5S4X - chains D and E of the 6 polymer chains in the assembly; structure by X-ray diffraction, 2.53 A resolution.

== Chain D ==
Molecule: Tubulin beta-2B chain
Organism: Bos taurus
Reference sequence: Q6B856 (TBB2B_BOVIN); the author numbering skips numbers that UniProt does not, so the offset changes along the chain: 1-42 = UniProt 1-42; 45-360 = UniProt 43-358; 369-455 = UniProt 359-445
Sequence (445 residues; numbered 1 to 455; 10 numbers in that range are skipped by the numbering (no residue carries them; nothing is unmodelled there); the number before each row is that of its first residue):
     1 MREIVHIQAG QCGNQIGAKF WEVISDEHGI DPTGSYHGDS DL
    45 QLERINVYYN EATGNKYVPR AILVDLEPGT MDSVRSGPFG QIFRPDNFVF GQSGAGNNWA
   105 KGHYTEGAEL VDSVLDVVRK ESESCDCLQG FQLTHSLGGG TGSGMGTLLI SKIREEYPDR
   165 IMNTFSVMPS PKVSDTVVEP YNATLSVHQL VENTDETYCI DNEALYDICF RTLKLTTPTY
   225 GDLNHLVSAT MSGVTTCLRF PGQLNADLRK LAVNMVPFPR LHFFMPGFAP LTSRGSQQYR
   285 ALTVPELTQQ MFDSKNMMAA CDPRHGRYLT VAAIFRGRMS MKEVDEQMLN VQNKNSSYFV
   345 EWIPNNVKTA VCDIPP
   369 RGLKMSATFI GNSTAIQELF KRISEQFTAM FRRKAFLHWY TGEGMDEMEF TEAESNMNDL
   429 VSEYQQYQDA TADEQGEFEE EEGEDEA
Unresolved in the structure: 282-283, 442-455
Bound ions: Mg2+: Gln11 (together with GDP)
Small-molecule neighbours:
  - GDP (guanosine-5'-diphosphate): Gly10, Gln11, Cys12, Gln15, Ile16, Ala99, Asn101, Ser140, Gly142, Gly143, Gly144, Thr145, Gly146, Val171, Pro173, Val177, Ser178, Glu183, Asn206, Leu209, Tyr224, Leu227, Asn228
  - 1-(3,4-dimethoxyphenyl)methanamine (JHD): Glu200, Tyr202, Val238, Thr239, Cys241, Leu242, Leu248, Leu255, Ala256, Met259, Phe268, Ala316, Ile318, Ala354, Ile378
Curated features (UniProtKB/Swiss-Prot):
  - motif: Met1 to Ile4 (MREI motif)
  - binding site (GTP): Gln11, Glu71, Ser140, Gly144, Thr145, Gly146, Asn206, Asn228
  - binding site (Mg(2+)): Glu71
  - modified residue: Ser40 (Phosphoserine), Thr57 (Phosphothreonine), Lys60 (N6-acetyllysine), Ser174 (Phosphoserine), Thr287 (Phosphothreonine), Thr292 (Phosphothreonine), Arg320 (Omega-N-methylarginine), Glu448 (5-glutamyl polyglutamate)
  - cross-link (Glycyl lysine isopeptide (Lys-Gly)): Lys60 (interchain with G-Cter in ubiquitin), Lys326 (interchain with G-Cter in ubiquitin)

== Chain E ==
Molecule: Stathmin-4
Organism: Rattus norvegicus
Reference sequence: P63043 (STMN4_RAT); residues 5-145 here correspond to UniProt positions 49-189 (UniProt number = residue number + 44)
Sequence (143 residues; row label = number of the first residue in the row):
     3 MADMEVIELN KCTSGQSFEV ILKPPSFDGV PEFNASLPRR RDPSLEEIQK KLEAAEERRK
    63 YQEAELLKHL AEKREHEREV IQKAIEENNN FIKMAKEKLA QKMESNKENR EAHLAAMLER
   123 LQEKDKHAEE VRKNKELKEE ASR
Unresolved in the structure: 3-5, 29-43, 144-145
Differences from the reference sequence: initiating methionine (3); expression tag (4)
Curated features (UniProtKB/Swiss-Prot):
  - modified residue: Ser46 (Phosphoserine)

== How chain D and chain E interact ==
Residue-residue contacts - 21 pairs, chain D then chain E:
  Tyr108(D) - His129(E)  hydrogen bond
  Tyr108(D) - Val133(E)  hydrophobic
  Tyr108(D) - Arg134(E)  hydrogen bond (backbone-side chain)
  Thr109(D) - Lys137(E)
  Ala112(D) - Arg134(E)
  Ser155(D) - Leu123(E)
  Ser155(D) - Lys126(E)
  Lys156(D) - Asp127(E)  salt bridge
  Arg158(D) - Leu123(E)
  Glu159(D) - Leu120(E)
  Glu159(D) - Leu123(E)
  Gln193(D) - Lys126(E)  hydrogen bond
  Thr409(D) - Lys140(E)  hydrogen bond (backbone-side chain)
  Gly410(D) - Lys137(E)
  Gly410(D) - Lys140(E)
  Glu411(D) - Val133(E)
  Glu411(D) - Lys137(E)  salt bridge
  Gly412(D) - Val133(E)
  Gly412(D) - Asn136(E)
  Met413(D) - Val133(E)
  Glu417(D) - His129(E)  salt bridge
Also at the interface, not in a pair above, chain D (20 interface residues in all): His107, Glu110, Glu113, Pro162, Asp163, Asn197
Also at the interface, not in a pair above, chain E (13 interface residues in all): Arg112, Met119, Ala130

== In short ==
20 residues of chain D face 13 of chain E across their interface, with 4 hydrogen bonds and 3 salt bridges.
Among the polar pairs are Lys156(D)-Asp127(E), Glu411(D)-Lys137(E) and Glu417(D)-His129(E). Chain D binds GDP
and 1-(3,4-dimethoxyphenyl)methanamine.
Chain D is Tubulin beta-2B chain (Bos taurus) and chain E is Stathmin-4 (Rattus norvegicus); the structure,
Tubulin-Z2856434917-complex, was determined by X-ray diffraction (same publication as 5S4L, 5S4M, 5S4N, 5S4O,
5S4P, 5S4Q and 52 further entries).
